4RKS - chain A; structure by X-ray diffraction, 2.00 A resolution.

== Chain A ==
Molecule: Putative uncharacterized protein Ta1305
From: Thermoplasma acidophilum
Reference sequence: Q9HIN1 (Q9HIN1_THEAC); residues 1-318 here = UniProt positions 1-318
Sequence (337 residues; numbered -18 to 318; the number before each row is that of its first residue; numbers below 1 keep their minus sign (Met-18 is residue -18)):
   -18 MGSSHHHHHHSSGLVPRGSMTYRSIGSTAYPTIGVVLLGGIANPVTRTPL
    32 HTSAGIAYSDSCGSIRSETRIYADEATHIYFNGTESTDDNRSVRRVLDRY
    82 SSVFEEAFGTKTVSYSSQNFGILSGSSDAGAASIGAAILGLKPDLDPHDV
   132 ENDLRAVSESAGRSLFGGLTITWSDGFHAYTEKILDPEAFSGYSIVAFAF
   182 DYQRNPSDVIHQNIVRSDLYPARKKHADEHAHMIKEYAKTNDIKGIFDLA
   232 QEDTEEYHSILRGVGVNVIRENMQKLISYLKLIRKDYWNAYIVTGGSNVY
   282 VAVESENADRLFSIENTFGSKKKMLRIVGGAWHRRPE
Disordered / not traced: -18 to 1
Differences from the reference sequence: expression tag (-18 to 0)
Residues lining bound ligands: (R)-mevalonate (MEV): Gly15, Val17, Leu18, Leu19, Glu140, Ser141, Arg144, Ile191, His192, Tyr238, Thr275, Gly276
Swiss-Prot annotation at these positions:
  - binding site (substrate): Leu19, Glu140, Arg144
  - binding site (ATP): Tyr96 to Asn100, Ser105 to Ser108, Arg185, Ser188
  - mutagenesis: Leu18 (L18A: Strong decrease of the affinity for ATP, but almost the same catalytic efficiency compared to the wild-type), Ser105 (S105A: 4.6-fold decrease in the catalytic efficiency for ATP, with only a marginal decrease in affinity compared to the wild-type), Arg185 (R185A: Loss of kinase activity; R185K: Strong decrease of the affinity for ATP and 17-fold decrease of the catalytic efficiency compared to the wild-type)
What the authors report for this chain:
  - binding site for (R)-mevalonate: Glu140, Ser141, Arg144, His192
  - specificity-determining residues: Glu140
  - mutagenesis - R185A: abolished catalytic activity on (R)-mevalonate
  - mutagenesis - L18A, S105A (4.6 fold), R185K, T275A: decreased catalytic activity on (R)-mevalonate
  - catalytic residues: Ser105

== Summary ==
Bound to chain A: (R)-mevalonate. Curated annotation (UniProt) lists 3 substrate-binding residues, 11
ATP-binding residues and 3 mutagenesis sites. From the paper: the catalytic residue Ser105; L18A, S105A and
R185K, among others, reduce catalytic activity on (R)-mevalonate; 5 substitutions were tested in all.
Chain A is Putative uncharacterized protein Ta1305 (Thermoplasma acidophilum); the structure, Crystal
Structure of Mevalonate-3-Kinase from Thermoplasma acidophilum (Mevalonate Bound), was determined by X-ray
diffraction (same publication as 4RKP and 4RKZ).
